3H5N - chains A and B of the 4 polymer chains in the assembly; structure by X-ray diffraction, 1.90 A resolution.

Chain A (and B):
Name: MccB protein
Organism: Escherichia coli
Notes: chain B of this document is another copy of the same molecule, construct and numbering; everything in this record applies to it too
UniProtKB: Q47506 (Q47506_ECOLX); numbering as in UniProt (aligned over 1-350)
Sequence (353 residues; numbered -2 to 350; the number before each row is that of its first residue; numbers below 1 keep their minus sign (Gly-2 is residue -2)):
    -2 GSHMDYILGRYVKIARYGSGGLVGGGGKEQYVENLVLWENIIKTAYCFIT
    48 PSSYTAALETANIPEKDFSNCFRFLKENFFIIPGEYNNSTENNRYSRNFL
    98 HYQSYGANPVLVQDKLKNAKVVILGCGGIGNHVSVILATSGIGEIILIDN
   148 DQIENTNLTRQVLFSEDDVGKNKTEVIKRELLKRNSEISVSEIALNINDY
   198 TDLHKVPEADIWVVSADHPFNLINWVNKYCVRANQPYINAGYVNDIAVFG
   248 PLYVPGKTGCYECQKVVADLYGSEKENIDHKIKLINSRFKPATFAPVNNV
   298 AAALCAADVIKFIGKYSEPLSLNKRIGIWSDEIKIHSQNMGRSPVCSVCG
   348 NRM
Not modelled in the structure: -2 to 0, 263-271, 348-350
Sequence notes: expression tag (-2 to 0)
Ion coordination: Zn2+: Cys257, Cys260, Cys343, Cys346
Residues lining bound ligands: ATP (adenosine-5'-triphosphate): Gly122, Cys123, Gly124, Gly125, Asp146, Asp148, Thr153, Asn154, Arg157, Gln158, Lys170, Leu192, Asn193, Ile194, Ser212, Ala213, Asp214, His215, Leu219, Tyr239, Thr290

How chain A and chain B interact:
Pairs across the interface (160):
  Arg7(A) - Arg285(B)  hydrogen bond (side chain-backbone)
  Arg7(A) - Phe286(B)
  Arg7(A) - Lys287(B)  hydrogen bond (backbone-backbone)
  Tyr8(A) - Asn241(B)  hydrogen bond (backbone-side chain)
  Tyr8(A) - Phe286(B)
  Tyr8(A) - Lys287(B)
  Val9(A) - Phe286(B)
  Lys10(A) - Val240(B)
  Lys10(A) - Asn283(B)
  Lys10(A) - Phe286(B)
  Ile11(A) - Ile279(B)  hydrophobic
  Ile11(A) - Ile282(B)  hydrophobic
  Ile11(A) - Asn283(B)  hydrogen bond (backbone-side chain)
  Gly22(A) - Val240(B)
  Gly22(A) - Asn241(B)  hydrogen bond (backbone-side chain)
  Gly23(A) - Val240(B)
  Gly23(A) - Asp242(B)
  Gly23(A) - Ile243(B)
  Gly24(A) - Asp242(B)  hydrogen bond (backbone-side chain)
  Gly24(A) - Ile243(B)
  Gly24(A) - Trp326(B)
  Trp35(A) - Ile279(B)  hydrophobic
  Glu36(A) - Lys272(B)  salt bridge
  Ile39(A) - Ile279(B)  hydrophobic
  Ile39(A) - Ile282(B)
  Lys40(A) - Asn274(B)
  Lys40(A) - Lys278(B)
  Tyr43(A) - Lys278(B)
  Tyr43(A) - Leu281(B)  hydrophobic
  Tyr43(A) - Ile282(B)
  Ile46(A) - Leu281(B)  hydrophobic
  Ile46(A) - Ile282(B)  hydrophobic
  Asn89(A) - Asn152(B)  hydrogen bond (backbone-side chain)
  Arg91(A) - Asn152(B)
  Arg91(A) - Thr153(B)
  Arg91(A) - Thr156(B)
  Arg91(A) - Glu163(B)  salt bridge
  Ser93(A) - Thr153(B)  hydrogen bond
  Arg94(A) - Thr153(B)  hydrogen bond
  Arg94(A) - Thr290(B)
  Asn95(A) - Thr290(B)
  Leu97(A) - Pro288(B)
  Leu97(A) - Ala289(B)
  His98(A) - Ala289(B)
  His98(A) - Thr290(B)
  His98(A) - Phe291(B)
  Tyr102(A) - Asp242(B)
  Tyr102(A) - Asp328(B)  hydrogen bond
  Ile133(A) - Asn296(B)
  Thr136(A) - Leu155(B)  hydrogen bond (side chain-backbone)
  Thr136(A) - Thr156(B)  hydrogen bond (side chain-backbone)
  Asn152(A) - Asn90(B)  hydrogen bond (side chain-backbone)
  Asn152(A) - Arg91(B)
  Thr153(A) - Asn90(B)
  Thr153(A) - Arg94(B)
  Leu155(A) - Thr136(B)
  Leu155(A) - Arg181(B)
  Thr156(A) - Arg91(B)
  Thr156(A) - Asn95(B)
  Thr156(A) - Thr136(B)  hydrogen bond (backbone-side chain)
  Arg157(A) - Arg94(B)
  Val159(A) - Val132(B)  hydrophobic
  Val159(A) - Arg181(B)  hydrogen bond (backbone-side chain)
  Phe161(A) - Arg181(B)
  Ser162(A) - Lys180(B)
  Ser162(A) - Arg181(B)
  Glu163(A) - Arg91(B)  salt bridge
  Glu163(A) - Lys180(B)  hydrogen bond (backbone-backbone)
  Glu163(A) - Arg181(B)
  Glu163(A) - Asn182(B)
  Glu163(A) - Ser183(B)  hydrogen bond (side chain-backbone)
  Lys180(A) - Ser162(B)
  Lys180(A) - Glu163(B)  hydrogen bond (backbone-backbone)
  Lys180(A) - Asp164(B)
  Arg181(A) - Leu155(B)
  Arg181(A) - Val159(B)  hydrogen bond (side chain-backbone)
  Arg181(A) - Leu160(B)
  Arg181(A) - Phe161(B)
  Arg181(A) - Ser162(B)
  Arg181(A) - Glu163(B)
  Arg181(A) - Arg181(B)
  Asn182(A) - Glu163(B)
  Ser183(A) - Glu163(B)  hydrogen bond
  Val240(A) - Lys10(B)
  Val240(A) - Gly22(B)
  Val240(A) - Gly23(B)
  Asn241(A) - Tyr8(B)  hydrogen bond (side chain-backbone)
  Asn241(A) - Gly22(B)  hydrogen bond (side chain-backbone)
  Asp242(A) - Gly23(B)
  Asp242(A) - Gly24(B)  hydrogen bond (side chain-backbone)
  Asp242(A) - Tyr102(B)
  Ile243(A) - Gly23(B)
  Ile243(A) - Gly24(B)
  Ile275(A) - Arg13(B)
  Ile275(A) - Ile39(B)
  Asp276(A) - Arg13(B)  salt bridge
  His277(A) - Tyr43(B)
  Lys278(A) - Ile39(B)
  Lys278(A) - Lys40(B)
  Lys278(A) - Tyr43(B)
  Ile279(A) - Trp35(B)  hydrophobic
  Ile279(A) - Ile39(B)  hydrophobic
  Leu281(A) - Tyr43(B)  hydrophobic
  Leu281(A) - Ile46(B)  hydrophobic
  Ile282(A) - Ile11(B)  hydrophobic
  Ile282(A) - Ile39(B)
  Ile282(A) - Ala42(B)  hydrophobic
  Ile282(A) - Ile46(B)  hydrophobic
  Asn283(A) - Lys10(B)
  Asn283(A) - Ile11(B)  hydrogen bond (side chain-backbone)
  Arg285(A) - Arg7(B)  hydrogen bond (backbone-side chain)
  Arg285(A) - Ile46(B)
  Phe286(A) - Arg7(B)
  Phe286(A) - Tyr8(B)
  Phe286(A) - Val9(B)
  Phe286(A) - Lys10(B)
  Lys287(A) - Arg7(B)  hydrogen bond (backbone-backbone)
  Lys287(A) - Tyr8(B)
  Lys287(A) - Leu97(B)
  Pro288(A) - Leu97(B)
  Ala289(A) - Tyr8(B)  hydrophobic
  Ala289(A) - Leu97(B)
  Ala289(A) - His98(B)
  Thr290(A) - Arg94(B)  hydrogen bond (side chain-backbone)
  Thr290(A) - His98(B)
  Phe291(A) - His98(B)
  Phe291(A) - Ala304(B)  hydrophobic
  Phe291(A) - Tyr313(B)
  Pro293(A) - Ala300(B)
  Pro293(A) - Ala304(B)  hydrophobic
  Asn296(A) - Ile133(B)
  Asn296(A) - Ala300(B)
  Val297(A) - Ala300(B)  hydrophobic
  Val297(A) - Leu301(B)  hydrophobic
  Ala300(A) - Pro293(B)
  Ala300(A) - Asn296(B)
  Ala300(A) - Val297(B)  hydrophobic
  Leu301(A) - Val297(B)  hydrophobic
  Ala304(A) - Phe291(B)  hydrophobic
  Ala304(A) - Pro293(B)  hydrophobic
  Lys308(A) - Ser327(B)  hydrogen bond (side chain-backbone)
  Tyr313(A) - Phe291(B)
  Leu317(A) - Ser327(B)
  Leu317(A) - Glu329(B)
  Leu317(A) - Ile330(B)
  Lys321(A) - Ile330(B)
  Ile323(A) - Ile330(B)  hydrophobic
  Trp326(A) - Gly24(B)
  Ser327(A) - Lys308(B)  hydrogen bond (backbone-side chain)
  Ser327(A) - Leu317(B)
  Asp328(A) - Tyr102(B)  hydrogen bond
  Asp328(A) - Lys308(B)
  Asp328(A) - Leu317(B)
  Glu329(A) - Leu317(B)
  Ile330(A) - Lys321(B)
  Ile330(A) - Ile323(B)  hydrophobic
  Ile330(A) - Ile332(B)  hydrophobic
  Lys331(A) - Ile332(B)
  Ile332(A) - Ile330(B)  hydrophobic
  Ile332(A) - Ile332(B)  hydrophobic
Interface residues without a listed pair, chain A (88 interface residues in all): Leu5, Ala42, Asn90, Ser101, His129, Val132, Leu160, Glu184, Ala292, Ala303, Ile307, Ser314, Ile325, Ser334
Interface residues without a listed pair, chain B (86 interface residues in all): Leu5, Glu36, Ser93, His129, Leu179, Ile275, Ala292, Ala303, Ile307, Ser314, Lys331, Ser334

Overview:
88 residues of chain A face 86 of chain B across their interface, with 30 hydrogen bonds and 4 salt bridges.
Polar pairs include Glu36(A)-Lys272(B), Arg91(A)-Glu163(B) and Asp276(A)-Arg13(B). Chain A binds ATP.
Cys257(A), Cys260(A), Cys343(A) and Cys346(A) coordinate Zn2+.
Chain A and chain B are both MccB protein (Escherichia coli); the structure, Crystal structure of E. coli MccB
+ ATP, was determined by X-ray diffraction together with 3H5A, 3H5R, 3H9G, 3H9J and 3H9Q from the same study.
